4W8N - chains C and D of the 6 polymer chains in the assembly; structure by X-ray diffraction, 2.90 A resolution.

== Chain C ==
Molecule: Hemagglutinin
Source organism: Influenza A virus
UniProt: A9YN66 (A9YN66_9INFA); residues 1-325 here correspond to UniProt positions 16-340 (UniProt number = residue number + 15)
Sequence (330 residues; each row starts with the number of its first residue; numbers below 1 keep their minus sign (Ala-4 is residue -4)):
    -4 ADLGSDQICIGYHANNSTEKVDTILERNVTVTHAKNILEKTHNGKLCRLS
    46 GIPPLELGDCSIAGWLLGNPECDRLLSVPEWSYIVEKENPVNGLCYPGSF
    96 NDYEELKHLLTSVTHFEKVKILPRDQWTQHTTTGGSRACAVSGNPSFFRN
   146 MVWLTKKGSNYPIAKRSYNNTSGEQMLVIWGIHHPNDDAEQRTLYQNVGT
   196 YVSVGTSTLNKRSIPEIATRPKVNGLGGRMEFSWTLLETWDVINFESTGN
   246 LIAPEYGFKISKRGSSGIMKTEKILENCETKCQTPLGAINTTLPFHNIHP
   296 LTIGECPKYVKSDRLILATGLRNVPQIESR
Not modelled in the structure: -4 to -1
Cystine bridges: Cys42-Cys273, Cys55-Cys67, Cys90-Cys134, Cys277-Cys301
Covalent attachments: N-acetylglucosamine (NAG) linked to Asn11, Asn23, Asn164, Asn285
Differences from the reference sequence: expression tag (-4 to 0)
From the paper describing this entry:
  - post-translational modification sites: Asn11, Asn23, Asn164, Asn285
  - binding site for N-acetylglucosamine: Asn11

== Chain D ==
Molecule: Hemagglutinin
Source organism: Influenza A virus
UniProt: A9YN66 (A9YN66_9INFA); residues 1-172 here correspond to UniProt positions 341-512 (UniProt number = residue number + 340)
Sequence (179 residues; row label = number of the first residue in the row):
     1 GLFGAIAGFIEGGWQGMVDGWYGYHHSNDQGSGYAADKESTQKAIDGITN
    51 KVNSVIEKMNTQFEAVGKEFNNLERRLENLNKKMEDGFIDVWTYNAELLV
   101 LMENERTLDFHDSNVKNLYDKVRMQLRDNAKEIGNGCFEFYHKCDDECMN
   151 SVRNGTYDYIKYEEESKLNRNESGRLVPR
Not modelled in the structure: 173-179
Cystine bridges: Cys144-Cys148
Differences from the reference sequence: expression tag (173-179)
From the paper describing this entry:
  - post-translational modification sites: Asn154

== How chain C and chain D interact ==
Cross-chain cystine bridges: Cys4(C)-Cys137(D)
Residue-residue contacts (134):
  Ser0(C) with Glu139(D)
  Asp1(C) with Ser27(D); Asn28(D); Asp29(D); Glu139(D); Phe140(D), hydrogen bond (backbone-backbone); Lys143(D); Cys144(D)
  Gln2(C) with Ile6(D); His26(D); Ser27(D), hydrogen bond (backbone-backbone); Ile133(D); Cys137(D); Phe138(D); Met149(D)
  Ile3(C) with His25(D); Cys137(D); Phe138(D), hydrogen bond (backbone-backbone); Val152(D), hydrophobic
  Cys4(C) with Ile6(D); Trp14(D); Gly23(D); Tyr24(D); His25(D), hydrogen bond (backbone-backbone); Gly136(D); Cys137(D), disulfide
  Ile5(C) with Gly8(D); Phe9(D), hydrogen bond (backbone-backbone); Trp14(D); Gly23(D); Tyr24(D), hydrophobic; Val115(D); Leu118(D); Tyr119(D), hydrophobic; Val122(D), hydrophobic; Gly136(D), hydrogen bond (backbone-backbone); Phe138(D), hydrophobic
  Gly6(C) with Gly8(D); Phe9(D); Trp14(D); Tyr22(D); Gly23(D), hydrogen bond (backbone-backbone)
  Tyr7(C) with Phe9(D); Gly12(D); Gly13(D); Trp14(D), hydrogen bond (backbone-backbone); Met17(D); Trp21(D); Val115(D), hydrophobic
  His8(C) with Trp14(D); Met17(D), hydrogen bond (side chain-backbone); Gly20(D); Trp21(D), hydrogen bond (backbone-backbone)
  Ala9(C) with Gly13(D); Trp14(D), hydrogen bond (backbone-backbone); Gln15(D)
  Asp17(C) with Leu101(D); Asn104(D), hydrogen bond (backbone-side chain)
  Thr18(C) with Leu101(D); Glu105(D); Leu108(D)
  Ile19(C) with Leu101(D), hydrogen bond (backbone-backbone); Met102(D), hydrophobic; Glu105(D)
  Leu20(C) with Glu105(D)
  His28(C) with Trp21(D)
  Lys30(C) with Val52(D)
  Ile32(C) with Val100(D), hydrophobic
  Glu99(C) with Glu69(D); Asn71(D)
  Lys102(C) with Glu69(D), salt bridge
  Ser260(C) with Phe63(D)
  Ser261(C) with Ala65(D)
  Lys265(C) with Glu69(D)
  Thr287(C) with Ile56(D)
  Pro289(C) with Ile56(D); Lys58(D)
  Phe290(C) with Ala96(D), hydrophobic
  Pro295(C) with Val66(D)
  Leu296(C) with Val66(D), hydrophobic
  Thr297(C) with Glu64(D); Ala65(D); Val66(D), hydrogen bond (backbone-backbone)
  Gly299(C) with Gln62(D); Phe63(D); Glu64(D)
  Glu300(C) with Gln62(D)
  Cys301(C) with Asn60(D), hydrogen bond (backbone-side chain)
  Lys303(C) with Lys58(D); Trp92(D)
  Tyr304(C) with Ile89(D), hydrophobic
  Val305(C) with Thr93(D)
  Lys306(C) with Asp86(D), salt bridge; Ile89(D); Thr93(D), hydrogen bond (backbone-side chain)
  Ser307(C) with Glu97(D), hydrogen bond
  Arg309(C) with Glu97(D)
  Leu310(C) with Ala96(D); Glu97(D)
  Ile311(C) with Val100(D); Asn104(D), hydrogen bond (backbone-side chain)
  Leu312(C) with Val100(D), hydrophobic; Asn104(D)
  Ala313(C) with Asn104(D), hydrogen bond (backbone-side chain); Thr107(D)
  Thr314(C) with Trp21(D); Ile48(D); Val52(D); His111(D), hydrogen bond (backbone-side chain)
  Gly315(C) with Leu108(D); His111(D), hydrogen bond (backbone-side chain)
  Leu316(C) with Trp21(D), hydrophobic; Tyr22(D), hydrophobic; His111(D)
  Arg317(C) with Leu108(D)
  Val319(C) with Gly12(D); Gly13(D), hydrogen bond (backbone-backbone)
  Pro320(C) with Gly13(D); Gln15(D)
  Gln321(C) with Ala7(D); Gly13(D); Trp14(D); Gln15(D), hydrogen bond (backbone-side chain); Tyr34(D), hydrogen bond
  Ser324(C) with Gly1(D); Leu2(D); Phe3(D)
  Arg325(C) with Gly1(D), hydrogen bond (backbone-backbone); Leu2(D); Phe3(D), hydrogen bond (side chain-backbone); Gly4(D); Ala5(D), hydrogen bond (side chain-backbone); Ile6(D); Glu11(D), salt bridge
Interface residues without a listed pair, chain C (60 interface residues in all): Asn10, Val16, Val24, Val26, Glu81, His103, Gly262, Ile263, Ile298, Pro302
Interface residues without a listed pair, chain D (76 interface residues in all): Val18, Val55, Met59, Gly67, Lys68, Phe70, Glu74, Asp90, Asp112, His142

== Summary ==
60 residues of chain C and 76 residues of chain D are in contact, with 1 disulfide bond, 27 hydrogen bonds and
3 salt bridges. Polar contacts include Lys102(C)-Glu69(D), Lys306(C)-Asp86(D) and Arg325(C)-Glu11(D). The
paper reports a binding site for N-acetylglucosamine at Asn11(C); modification sites Asn11(C), Asn23(C) and
Asn154(D) among others.
Here chain C is Hemagglutinin and chain D is Hemagglutinin, both from Influenza A virus. Entry 4W8N (The
crystal structure of hemagglutinin from a swine influenza virus (A/swine/Missouri/2124514/2006)) was
determined by X-ray diffraction.
